7P45 - chain A; structure by X-ray diffraction, 2.09 A resolution.

[Chain A]
Protein: 1,4-alpha-glucan-branching enzyme
Source organism: Candida glabrata (strain ATCC 2001 / CBS 138 / JCM 3761 / NBRC 0622 / NRRL Y-65)
Notes: EC 2.4.1.18
UniProt: Q6FJV0 (GLGB_CANGA); residue numbers follow UniProt; this construct covers 1-706
Sequence (706 residues; numbered 1 to 706; the number before each row is that of its first residue):
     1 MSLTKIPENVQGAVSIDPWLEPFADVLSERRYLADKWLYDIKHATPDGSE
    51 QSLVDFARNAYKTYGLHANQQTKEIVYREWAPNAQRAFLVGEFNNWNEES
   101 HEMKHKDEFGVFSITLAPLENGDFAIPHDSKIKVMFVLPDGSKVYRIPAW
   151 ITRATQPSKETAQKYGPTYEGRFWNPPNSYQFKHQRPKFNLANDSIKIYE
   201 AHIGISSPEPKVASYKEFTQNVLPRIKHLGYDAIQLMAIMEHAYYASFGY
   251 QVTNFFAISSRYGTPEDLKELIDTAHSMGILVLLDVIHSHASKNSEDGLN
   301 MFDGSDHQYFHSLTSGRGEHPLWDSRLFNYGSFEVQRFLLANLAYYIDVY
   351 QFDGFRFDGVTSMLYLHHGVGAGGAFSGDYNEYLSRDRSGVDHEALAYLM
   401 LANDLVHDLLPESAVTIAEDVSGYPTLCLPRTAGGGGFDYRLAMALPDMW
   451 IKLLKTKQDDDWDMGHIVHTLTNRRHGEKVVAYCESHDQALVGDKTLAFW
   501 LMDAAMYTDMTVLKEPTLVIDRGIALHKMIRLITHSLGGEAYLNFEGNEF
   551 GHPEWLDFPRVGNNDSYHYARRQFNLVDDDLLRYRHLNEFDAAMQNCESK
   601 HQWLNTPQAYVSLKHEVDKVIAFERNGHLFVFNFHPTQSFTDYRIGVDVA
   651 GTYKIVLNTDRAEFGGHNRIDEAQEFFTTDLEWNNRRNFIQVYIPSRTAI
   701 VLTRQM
Unresolved in the structure: 1-29, 371-388
UniProt features mapped onto this chain:
  - active site: D358 (Nucleophile), E419 (Proton donor)
  - binding site ((1,4-alpha-D-glucosyl)n): W96, K133
  - site: D488 (Transition state stabilizer)

[Summary]
UniProt lists active-site residues D358 and E419 and (1,4-alpha-D-glucosyl)n-binding residues W96 and K133.
Chain A is 1,4-alpha-glucan-branching enzyme (Candida glabrata (strain ATCC 2001 / CBS 138 / JCM 3761 / NBRC
0622 / NRRL Y-65)); the structure, Structure of CgGBE in P212121 space group, was determined by X-ray
diffraction (same publication as 7P43 and 7P44).
